PDB entry 1MFL | X-ray diffraction, 1.88 A resolution | chains A and B

# Chain A
Molecule: Erb-B2 INTERACTING PROTEIN
From: Homo sapiens
Notes: fragment: pdz domain
Reference sequence: Q96RT1 (LAP2_HUMAN); numbering as in UniProt (aligned over 1277-1371)
Chain sequence (95 residues; each row starts with the number of its first residue):
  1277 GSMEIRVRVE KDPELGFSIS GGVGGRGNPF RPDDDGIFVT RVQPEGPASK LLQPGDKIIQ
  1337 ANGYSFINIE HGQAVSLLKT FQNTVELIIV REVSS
Construct notes: cloning artifact (1277-1279)

# Chain B
Molecule: PHOSPHORYLATED Erb-B2 carboxyl-terminal fragment.
Notes: fragment: peptide ldvpv
Chain sequence (9 residues; each row starts with the number of its first residue):
  1247 EYLGLDVPV
Disordered / not traced: 1247-1250
Modified positions: Tyr1248 (O-phosphotyrosine; PTR)

# How chain A and chain B interact
Pairs across the interface (14; chain A residue first):
  Glu1290(A) - Val1255(B)
  Leu1291(A) - Val1255(B)  hydrogen bond (backbone-backbone)
  Gly1292(A) - Val1255(B)  hydrogen bond (backbone-backbone)
  Phe1293(A) - Pro1254(B)
  Phe1293(A) - Val1255(B)  hydrogen bond (backbone-backbone)
  Ser1294(A) - Asp1252(B)  hydrogen bond
  Ser1294(A) - Val1253(B)
  Ser1294(A) - Pro1254(B)
  Ile1295(A) - Asp1252(B)
  Ile1295(A) - Val1253(B)  hydrogen bond (backbone-backbone)
  Arg1302(A) - Leu1251(B)
  Thr1316(A) - Asp1252(B)  hydrogen bond
  His1347(A) - Val1253(B)
  Lys1355(A) - Pro1254(B)
Interface residues without a listed pair, chain A (15 interface residues in all): Lys1287, Ser1296, Arg1317, Val1351, Leu1354

# Overview
Chain A and chain B form an interface of 15 and 5 residues respectively, with 6 hydrogen bonds. Among the
polar pairs are Gly1292(A)-Val1255(B), Ser1294(A)-Asp1252(B) and Thr1316(A)-Asp1252(B).
Chain A is Erb-B2 INTERACTING PROTEIN (Homo sapiens) and chain B is PHOSPHORYLATED Erb-B2 carboxyl-terminal
fragment.; the structure, The Structure of ERBIN PDZ domain bound to the Carboxy-terminal tail of the ErbB2
Receptor, was determined by X-ray diffraction, deposited together with 1MFG.
